PDB entry 8APA | electron microscopy, 3.70 A resolution | chains c and d of the 42 polymer chains in the assembly

== Chain c ==
Protein: subunit-8
From: Trypanosoma brucei brucei
UniProtKB: Q585K5 (Q585K5_TRYB2); numbering as in UniProt (aligned over 1-114)
Amino-acid sequence (114 residues; row label = number of the first residue in the row):
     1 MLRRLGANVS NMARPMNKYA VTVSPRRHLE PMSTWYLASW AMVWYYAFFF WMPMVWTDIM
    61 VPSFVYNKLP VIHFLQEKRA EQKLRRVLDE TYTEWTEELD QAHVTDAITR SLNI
Disordered / not traced: 1-28

== Chain d ==
Protein: subunit-d
From: Trypanosoma brucei brucei
UniProtKB: Q57ZW9 (Q57ZW9_TRYB2); residue numbers follow UniProt; this construct covers 1-370
Amino-acid sequence (370 residues; numbered 1 to 370; the number before each row is that of its first residue):
     1 MRRVSSPNIT IQSVRWISGV SPLLYFPPTT TSTTNREDQI NKNTNIAIQM IKRYKGEVPP
    61 HYTRKSSATI EQVEKEIDAL LGGAEKLRKT STDDQPMDKL TLMERCLRHA LWSYHKEEGR
   121 YDFDQIGRWV VYTPEDEVKL AQLKREVEAK EKLAALRKRR EEEGLPGGPV PRINWPQEYS
   181 SFIDREPVVA KRIRYDTLAS TTLERDEKQI ESTLQQYRRA SQDKRLDDLV DLLERFKPVL
   241 AREAIMQRLT IKHLEGQLGV WRYMDWCPEV RDRAELEVDI TGWQWWSPLE ERRLLPVRLR
   301 SVNEVREIMS KTQAKKSAEA AERNPIVTQT STGDNARDRL LKEVLALQAR INQRDEVEPS
   361 QTEQKKKAHH
Disordered / not traced: 1-16, 326-331, 355-370

== How chain c and chain d interact ==
Residue-residue contacts - 80 pairs, chain c then chain d:
  Trp-56(c) / Trp-283(d)  hydrophobic
  Val-61(c) / Val-278(d)  hydrophobic
  Val-61(c) / Trp-283(d)  hydrophobic
  Phe-64(c) / Trp-283(d)
  Phe-64(c) / Trp-285(d)  hydrophobic
  Val-65(c) / Ala-274(d)  hydrophobic
  Val-65(c) / Val-278(d)  hydrophobic
  Tyr-66(c) / Val-260(d)
  Asn-67(c) / Trp-285(d)
  Lys-68(c) / Ala-274(d)
  Lys-68(c) / Glu-277(d)  salt bridge
  Lys-68(c) / Val-278(d)
  Lys-68(c) / Gly-282(d)  hydrogen bond (side chain-backbone)
  Lys-68(c) / Trp-283(d)
  Lys-68(c) / Gln-284(d)  hydrogen bond (side chain-backbone)
  Lys-68(c) / Trp-285(d)
  Leu-69(c) / Val-260(d)  hydrophobic
  Leu-69(c) / Met-264(d)  hydrophobic
  Leu-69(c) / Val-270(d)  hydrophobic
  Val-71(c) / Trp-285(d)
  Ile-72(c) / Val-270(d)  hydrophobic
  Ile-72(c) / Arg-273(d)
  Ile-72(c) / Ala-274(d)
  Ile-72(c) / Glu-277(d)
  His-73(c) / Met-246(d)
  His-73(c) / Tyr-263(d)  hydrogen bond
  His-73(c) / Val-270(d)
  Leu-75(c) / Glu-290(d)
  Leu-75(c) / Glu-291(d)
  Gln-76(c) / Glu-269(d)
  Gln-76(c) / Val-270(d)
  Lys-78(c) / Leu-294(d)
  Lys-78(c) / Leu-295(d)  hydrogen bond (side chain-backbone)
  Lys-78(c) / Val-297(d)  hydrogen bond (side chain-backbone)
  Glu-81(c) / Val-297(d)
  Glu-81(c) / Arg-298(d)
  Glu-81(c) / Leu-299(d)
  Gln-82(c) / Val-297(d)
  Leu-84(c) / Leu-102(d)
  Leu-84(c) / Phe-236(d)  hydrophobic
  Arg-85(c) / Arg-298(d)
  Arg-85(c) / Arg-300(d)
  Val-87(c) / Leu-232(d)  hydrophobic
  Val-87(c) / Arg-235(d)
  Val-87(c) / Phe-236(d)  hydrophobic
  Leu-88(c) / Met-97(d)  hydrophobic
  Leu-88(c) / Leu-102(d)  hydrophobic
  Leu-88(c) / Cys-106(d)  hydrophobic
  Leu-88(c) / Met-309(d)  hydrophobic
  Asp-89(c) / Arg-300(d)  salt bridge
  Thr-91(c) / His-109(d)
  Thr-91(c) / Met-309(d)
  Tyr-92(c) / His-109(d)
  Tyr-92(c) / Thr-312(d)
  Tyr-92(c) / Lys-316(d)
  Thr-93(c) / His-109(d)
  Thr-93(c) / Lys-116(d)  hydrogen bond
  Thr-93(c) / Val-130(d)
  Thr-93(c) / Asp-136(d)
  Thr-93(c) / Gln-313(d)
  Glu-94(c) / Lys-116(d)  hydrogen bond (backbone-side chain)
  Glu-94(c) / Glu-117(d)
  Glu-94(c) / Lys-316(d)  salt bridge
  Trp-95(c) / Lys-116(d)
  Trp-95(c) / Asp-136(d)  hydrogen bond
  Trp-95(c) / Lys-139(d)
  Thr-96(c) / Glu-117(d)
  Glu-98(c) / Lys-55(d)
  Leu-99(c) / Tyr-54(d)  hydrophobic
  Gln-101(c) / Arg-205(d)
  His-103(c) / Met-50(d)
  Val-104(c) / Ala-47(d)  hydrophobic
  Val-104(c) / Met-50(d)  hydrophobic
  Val-104(c) / Arg-205(d)
  Thr-105(c) / Leu-203(d)
  Thr-105(c) / Arg-205(d)  hydrogen bond
  Ala-107(c) / Met-50(d)  hydrophobic
  Ile-108(c) / Asn-43(d)
  Ile-114(c) / Arg-194(d)
  Ile-114(c) / Thr-197(d)
Other interface residues (no listed pair), chain c (43 interface residues in all): Met-60, Phe-74, Glu-77, Lys-83, Glu-97, Ser-111, Leu-112
Other interface residues (no listed pair), chain d (60 interface residues in all): Gln-39, Ile-46, Ile-51, Met-103, Val-131, Leu-140, Leu-143, Leu-198, Thr-201, Val-239, Glu-275, Val-305, Ile-308

== Summary ==
43 residues of chain c face 60 of chain d across their interface; the contacts include 9 hydrogen bonds and 3
salt bridges. Polar contacts include Lys-68(c)/Glu-277(d), Asp-89(c)/Arg-300(d) and Glu-94(c)/Lys-316(d).
Here chain c is subunit-8 and chain d is subunit-d, both from Trypanosoma brucei brucei. Entry 8APA
(rotational state 1a of the Trypanosoma brucei mitochondrial ATP synthase dimer) was determined by electron
microscopy together with 8AP6, 8AP7, 8AP8, 8AP9, 8APB, 8APC and 7 further entries from the same study.
